PDB entry 2CLR | X-ray diffraction, 2.00 A resolution | chains A and C of the 3 polymer chains in the assembly

Chain A:
Protein: Class I histocompatibility antigen (HLA-A 0201) (alpha chain)
From: Homo sapiens
UniProtKB: P01892 (1A02_HUMAN); residues 1-275 here correspond to UniProt positions 25-299 (UniProt number = residue number + 24)
Sequence (275 residues; row label = number of the first residue in the row):
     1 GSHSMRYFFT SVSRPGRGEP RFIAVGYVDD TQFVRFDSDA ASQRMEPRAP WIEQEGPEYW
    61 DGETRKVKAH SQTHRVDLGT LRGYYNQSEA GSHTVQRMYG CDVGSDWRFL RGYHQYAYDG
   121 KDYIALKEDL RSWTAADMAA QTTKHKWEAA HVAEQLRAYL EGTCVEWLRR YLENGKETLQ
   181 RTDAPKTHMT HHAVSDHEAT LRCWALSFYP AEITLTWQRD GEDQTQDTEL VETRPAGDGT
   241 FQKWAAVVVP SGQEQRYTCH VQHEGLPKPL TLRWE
Cystine bridges: Cys101-Cys164, Cys203-Cys259

Chain C:
Protein: Decameric peptide from calreticulin
From: Homo sapiens
UniProtKB: P27797 (CRTC_HUMAN); residue numbers follow UniProt; this construct covers 1-10
Sequence (10 residues; each row starts with the number of its first residue):
     1 MLLSVPLLLG

Interface between chain A and chain C:
Pairs across the interface (41):
  Met5(A) with Met1(C)
  Tyr7(A) with Met1(C), hydrogen bond (side chain-backbone); Leu2(C), hydrophobic
  Phe9(A) with Leu2(C), hydrophobic
  Met45(A) with Leu2(C), hydrophobic
  Glu63(A) with Met1(C); Leu2(C), hydrogen bond (side chain-backbone)
  Lys66(A) with Met1(C); Leu2(C), hydrogen bond (side chain-backbone); Ser4(C)
  Val67(A) with Leu2(C)
  His70(A) with Leu3(C)
  Thr73(A) with Leu7(C); Leu8(C)
  Asp77(A) with Leu8(C); Leu9(C), hydrogen bond (side chain-backbone)
  Thr80(A) with Gly10(C)
  Leu81(A) with Leu9(C), hydrophobic
  Tyr84(A) with Gly10(C)
  Arg97(A) with Leu3(C)
  Tyr99(A) with Leu2(C); Leu3(C), hydrogen bond (side chain-backbone)
  His114(A) with Leu7(C)
  Tyr116(A) with Leu9(C), hydrophobic
  Tyr123(A) with Leu9(C), hydrophobic
  Thr143(A) with Leu9(C), hydrogen bond (side chain-backbone)
  Lys146(A) with Leu8(C), hydrogen bond (side chain-backbone); Leu9(C); Gly10(C), hydrogen bond (side chain-backbone)
  Trp147(A) with Leu7(C); Leu8(C), hydrogen bond (side chain-backbone); Leu9(C), hydrophobic
  Val152(A) with Leu7(C), hydrophobic
  Gln155(A) with Val5(C)
  Leu156(A) with Leu3(C), hydrophobic
  Tyr159(A) with Met1(C), hydrogen bond (side chain-backbone); Leu2(C); Leu3(C), hydrophobic
  Thr163(A) with Met1(C)
  Trp167(A) with Met1(C), hydrophobic
  Tyr171(A) with Met1(C), hydrogen bond (side chain-backbone)
Also at the interface, not in a pair above, chain A (31 interface residues in all): Tyr59, Val76, Ile124

In short:
31 residues of chain A and 9 residues of chain C are in contact, with 11 hydrogen bonds. Polar contacts
include Tyr7(A)-Met1(C), Glu63(A)-Leu2(C) and Lys66(A)-Leu2(C).
Chain A is Class I histocompatibility antigen (HLA-A 0201) (alpha chain) and chain C is Decameric peptide from
calreticulin, both from Homo sapiens; the structure, Three dimensional structure of a peptide extending out
one end of a class I MHC binding ..., was determined by X-ray diffraction.
